5JBE - chain A; structure by X-ray diffraction, 2.10 A resolution.

[Chain A]
Name: Inactive glucansucrase
From: Lactobacillus reuteri
Notes: EC 2.4.1.5; fragment: GTFB-dNdV
Reference sequence: Q5SBM0 (Q5SBM0_LACRE); residue numbers follow UniProt; this construct covers 762-1614
Chain sequence (854 residues; numbered 761 to 1614; the number before each row is that of its first residue):
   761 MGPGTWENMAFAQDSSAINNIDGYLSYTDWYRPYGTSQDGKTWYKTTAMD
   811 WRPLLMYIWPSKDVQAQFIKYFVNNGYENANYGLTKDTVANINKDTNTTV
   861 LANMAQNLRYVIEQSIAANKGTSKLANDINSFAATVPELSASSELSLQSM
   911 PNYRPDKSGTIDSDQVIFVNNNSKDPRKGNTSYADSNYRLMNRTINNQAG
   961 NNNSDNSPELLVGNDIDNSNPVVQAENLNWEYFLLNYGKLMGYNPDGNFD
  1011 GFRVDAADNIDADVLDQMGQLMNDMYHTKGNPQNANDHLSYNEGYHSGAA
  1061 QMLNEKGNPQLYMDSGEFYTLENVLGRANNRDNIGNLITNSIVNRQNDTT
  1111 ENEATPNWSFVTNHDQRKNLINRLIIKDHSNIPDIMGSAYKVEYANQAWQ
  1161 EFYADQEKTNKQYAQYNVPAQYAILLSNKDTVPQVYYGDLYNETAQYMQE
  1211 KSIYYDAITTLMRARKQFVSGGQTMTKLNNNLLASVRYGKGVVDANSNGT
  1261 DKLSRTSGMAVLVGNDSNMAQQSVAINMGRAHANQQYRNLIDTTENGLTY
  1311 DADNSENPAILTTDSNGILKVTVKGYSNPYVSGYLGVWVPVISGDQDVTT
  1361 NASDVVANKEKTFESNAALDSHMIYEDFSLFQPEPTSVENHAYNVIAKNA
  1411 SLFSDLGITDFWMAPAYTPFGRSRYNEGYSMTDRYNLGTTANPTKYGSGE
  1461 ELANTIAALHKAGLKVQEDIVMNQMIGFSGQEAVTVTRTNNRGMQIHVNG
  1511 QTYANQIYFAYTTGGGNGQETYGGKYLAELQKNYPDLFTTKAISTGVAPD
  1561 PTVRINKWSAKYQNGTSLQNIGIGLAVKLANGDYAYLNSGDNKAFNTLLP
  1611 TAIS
Differences from the reference sequence: initiating methionine (761)
Metal / ion sites: Ca2+: E969, D975, N1019, N1483
Residues lining bound ligands: beta-D-glucopyranose (BGC): N779, W790, M809, W811

[In short]
Bound to chain A: beta-D-glucopyranose. The Ca2+ site is built by E969, D975, N1019 and N1483.
Chain A is Inactive glucansucrase (Lactobacillus reuteri); the structure, 4,6-alpha-glucanotransferase GTFB
from Lactobacillus reuteri 121 complexed with an isomalto-maltopentasaccharide, was determined by X-ray
diffraction (same publication as 5JBD and 5JBF).
